5L6N - chains H and I of the 3 polymer chains in the assembly; structure by X-ray diffraction, 1.63 A resolution.

== Chain H ==
Name: Prothrombin
From: Homo sapiens
Notes: EC 3.4.21.5
Reference sequence: P00734 (THRB_HUMAN); residues 321-579 here correspond to UniProt positions 364-622 (UniProt number = residue number + 43)
Amino-acid sequence (259 residues; numbered 321 to 579; the number before each row is that of its first residue):
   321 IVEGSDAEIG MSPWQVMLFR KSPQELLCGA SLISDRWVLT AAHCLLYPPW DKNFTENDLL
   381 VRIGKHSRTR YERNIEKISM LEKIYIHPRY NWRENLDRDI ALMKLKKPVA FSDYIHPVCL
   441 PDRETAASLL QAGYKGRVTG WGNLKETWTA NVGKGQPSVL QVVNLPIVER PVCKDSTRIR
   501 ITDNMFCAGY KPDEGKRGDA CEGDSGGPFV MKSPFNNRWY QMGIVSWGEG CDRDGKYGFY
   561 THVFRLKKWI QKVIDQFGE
Disordered / not traced: 468-472
Disulfides: Cys348-Cys364, Cys493-Cys507, Cys521-Cys551
Glycans and other covalent adducts: N-acetylglucosamine (NAG) linked to Asn373
Metal / ion sites: Na+: Arg553, Lys556
UniProt features mapped onto this chain:
  - region: Ala508 to Val530 (High affinity receptor-binding region which is also known as the TP508 peptide)
  - active site (Charge relay system): His363, Asp419, Ser525
  - glycosylation: Asn373 (N-linked (GlcNAc...) (complex) asparagine)

== Chain I ==
Name: Thrombin inhibitor madanin 1
Reference sequence: Q86FP9 (Q86FP9_HAELO); residues 20-54 here correspond to UniProt positions 39-73 (UniProt number = residue number + 19)
Amino-acid sequence (35 residues; numbered 20 to 54; the number before each row is that of its first residue):
    20 VKVQKRTDGD ADYDEYEEDG TTPTPDPTAP TAKPR
Disordered / not traced: 20-30
Modified residues: Tyr32 (O-sulfo-L-tyrosine; TYS); Tyr35 (O-sulfo-L-tyrosine; TYS)
From the paper describing this entry:
  - post-translational modification sites: Tyr32, Tyr35

== Interface between chain H and chain I ==
Contacting residue pairs (58; chain H residue first):
  His363(H) with Pro53(I); Arg54(I), hydrogen bond (side chain-backbone)
  Tyr367(H) with Ala51(I); Pro53(I)
  Trp370(H) with Lys52(I); Pro53(I)
  His407(H) with Tyr35(I)
  Pro408(H) with Tyr35(I)
  Arg409(H) with Tyr35(I); Glu36(I), hydrogen bond (side chain-backbone); Gly39(I), hydrogen bond (side chain-backbone); Thr40(I), hydrogen bond (side chain-backbone); Thr41(I)
  Tyr410(H) with Thr41(I)
  Arg413(H) with Thr41(I); Pro44(I); Thr50(I)
  Glu414(H) with Pro44(I); Ala48(I); Thr50(I); Ala51(I), hydrogen bond (backbone-backbone)
  Leu416(H) with Ala51(I), hydrophobic; Pro53(I), hydrophobic
  Arg418(H) with Asp33(I), salt bridge; Glu34(I)
  Arg443(H) with Asp31(I), salt bridge; Tyr32(I)
  Arg498(H) with Pro49(I)
  Ile499(H) with Pro49(I); Thr50(I); Ala51(I)
  Arg500(H) with Pro42(I)
  Asn504(H) with Asp33(I), hydrogen bond
  Asp519(H) with Arg54(I), salt bridge
  Ala520(H) with Arg54(I), hydrogen bond (backbone-side chain)
  Cys521(H) with Arg54(I)
  Glu522(H) with Arg54(I)
  Gly523(H) with Arg54(I), hydrogen bond (backbone-backbone)
  Ser525(H) with Arg54(I), hydrogen bond (side chain-backbone)
  Ser546(H) with Pro53(I); Arg54(I), hydrogen bond (backbone-backbone)
  Trp547(H) with Ala51(I), hydrophobic; Lys52(I); Arg54(I)
  Gly548(H) with Lys52(I); Arg54(I)
  Gly550(H) with Arg54(I), hydrogen bond (backbone-side chain)
  Cys551(H) with Arg54(I)
  Gly558(H) with Arg54(I)
  Phe564(H) with Asp31(I); Tyr32(I)
  Arg565(H) with Asp31(I); Tyr32(I); Asp33(I), salt bridge
  Leu566(H) with Asp33(I)
  Lys568(H) with Tyr32(I)
  Trp569(H) with Tyr35(I)
  Lys572(H) with Tyr35(I)
Interface residues without a listed pair, chain H (39 interface residues in all): Asn411, Asn415, Asp524, Val545, Lys567
Interface residues without a listed pair, chain I (21 interface residues in all): Glu37, Asp45, Thr47
From the paper, about this interface:
  - interface residues, chain I: Asp31(I), Ala51(I)

== Overview ==
Chain H and chain I form an interface of 39 and 21 residues respectively; the contacts include 11 hydrogen
bonds and 4 salt bridges. Polar contacts include Arg418(H)-Asp33(I), Arg443(H)-Asp31(I) and
Asp519(H)-Arg54(I). Covalently linked N-acetylglucosamine: at Asn373(H). From the paper: interface residues
Asp31(I) and Ala51(I); modification sites Tyr32(I) and Tyr35(I).
Here chain H is Prothrombin (Homo sapiens) and chain I is Thrombin inhibitor madanin 1. Entry 5L6N (Disulfated
madanin-thrombin complex) was determined by X-ray diffraction.
